3A6Q - chains A and B; structure by X-ray diffraction, 1.40 A resolution.

[Chain A (and B)]
Protein: FMN-binding protein
From: Desulfovibrio vulgaris
Notes: chain B of this document is another copy of the same molecule, construct and numbering; everything in this record applies to it too
UniProt: Q46604 (FMNB_DESVM); residue numbers follow UniProt; this construct covers 1-122
Chain sequence (122 residues; numbered 1 to 122; the number before each row is that of its first residue):
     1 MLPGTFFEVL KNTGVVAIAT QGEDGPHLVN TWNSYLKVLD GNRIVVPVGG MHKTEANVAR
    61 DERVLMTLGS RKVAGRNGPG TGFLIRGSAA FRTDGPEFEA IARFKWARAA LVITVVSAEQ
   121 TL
Construct notes: engineered mutation T13 (Glu in Q46604)
Residues lining bound ligands:
  - FMN (flavin mononucleotide), molecule 1: V15, H27, V29, N30, T31, W32, Y35, P47, V48, G49, G50, M51, H52, K53, T54, W106
  - FMN, molecule 2: T81, G82, F83, T121, L122

[How chain A and chain B interact]
Pairs across the interface - 46 pairs, chain A then chain B:
  T13(A) - R71(B)
  V15(A) - G69(B)
  A17(A) - A17(B)  hydrophobic
  A17(A) - L28(B)
  A17(A) - T67(B)
  T20(A) - P26(B)
  Q21(A) - Q21(B)  hydrogen bond
  Q21(A) - G25(B)
  Q21(A) - P26(B)
  D24(A) - R63(B)  salt bridge
  G25(A) - Q21(B)
  P26(A) - T20(B)
  P26(A) - Q21(B)
  P26(A) - P26(B)  hydrophobic
  P26(A) - L65(B)
  H27(A) - L65(B)
  H27(A) - R86(B)
  L28(A) - A17(B)
  L28(A) - L28(B)  hydrophobic
  L28(A) - L65(B)
  L28(A) - T67(B)
  L28(A) - L84(B)
  N30(A) - T67(B)  hydrogen bond
  W32(A) - S70(B)
  W32(A) - R71(B)
  W32(A) - G80(B)
  W32(A) - T81(B)
  W32(A) - L122(B)  hydrophobic
  S34(A) - R71(B)
  R63(A) - D24(B)  hydrogen bond (side chain-backbone)
  L65(A) - P26(B)
  L65(A) - H27(B)
  L65(A) - L28(B)
  T67(A) - A17(B)
  T67(A) - L28(B)
  T67(A) - N30(B)  hydrogen bond
  G69(A) - V15(B)
  S70(A) - W32(B)
  R71(A) - W32(B)
  R71(A) - S34(B)  hydrogen bond
  R71(A) - Y35(B)
  G80(A) - W32(B)
  T81(A) - W32(B)
  L84(A) - L28(B)
  R86(A) - H27(B)
  L122(A) - W32(B)  hydrophobic
Other interface residues (no listed pair), chain A (27 interface residues in all): A19, M66, F83
Other interface residues (no listed pair), chain B (29 interface residues in all): T13, A19, K53, M66, F83

[In short]
Chain A and chain B form an interface of 27 and 29 residues respectively; the contacts include 5 hydrogen
bonds and 1 salt bridge. Polar pairs include D24(A)-R63(B), Q21(A)-Q21(B) and N30(A)-T67(B). Bound to chain A:
flavin mononucleotide.
Both chains are FMN-binding protein (Desulfovibrio vulgaris). Entry 3A6Q (E13T mutant of FMN-binding protein
from Desulfovibrio vulgaris (Miyazaki F)) was determined by X-ray diffraction, deposited together with 3A6R.
